Entry 2VOE (X-ray diffraction, 2.60 A resolution); this record covers chains A and D of the 6 polymer chains in the assembly.

# Chain A (and D)
Molecule: Alanine dehydrogenase
Organism: Mycobacterium tuberculosis
Notes: EC 1.4.1.1; chain D of this document is another copy of the same molecule, construct and numbering; everything in this record applies to it too
UniProtKB: P30234 (DHA_MYCTU); numbering as in UniProt (aligned over 1-371)
Sequence (371 residues; numbered 1 to 371; the number before each row is that of its first residue):
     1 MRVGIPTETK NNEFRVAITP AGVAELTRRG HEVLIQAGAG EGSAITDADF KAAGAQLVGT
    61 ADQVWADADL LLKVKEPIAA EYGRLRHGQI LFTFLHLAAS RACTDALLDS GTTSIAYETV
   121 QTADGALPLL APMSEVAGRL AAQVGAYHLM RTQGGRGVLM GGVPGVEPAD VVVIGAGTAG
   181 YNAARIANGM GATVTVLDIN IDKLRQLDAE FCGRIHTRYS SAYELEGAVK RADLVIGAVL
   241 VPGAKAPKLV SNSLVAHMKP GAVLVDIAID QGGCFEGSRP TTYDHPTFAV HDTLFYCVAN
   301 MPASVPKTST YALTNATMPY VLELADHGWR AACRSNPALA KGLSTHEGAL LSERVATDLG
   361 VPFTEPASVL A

# How chain A and chain D interact
Residue-residue contacts (75; chain A residue first):
  Phe14(A) - Arg151(D)
  Gly42(A) - Arg151(D)
  Glu135(A) - Val163(D)
  Glu135(A) - Pro164(D)
  Val136(A) - Val163(D)
  Arg139(A) - Leu159(D)
  Arg139(A) - Gly161(D)  hydrogen bond (side chain-backbone)
  Arg139(A) - Gly162(D)  hydrogen bond (side chain-backbone)
  Arg139(A) - Val163(D)
  Leu140(A) - Met150(D)  hydrophobic
  Gln143(A) - Ala146(D)
  Gln143(A) - Leu159(D)
  Gln143(A) - Met160(D)
  Val144(A) - Tyr147(D)  hydrophobic
  Ala146(A) - Gln143(D)
  Tyr147(A) - Tyr147(D)  hydrophobic
  Tyr147(A) - His148(D)  hydrogen bond
  His148(A) - Tyr147(D)  hydrogen bond
  Met150(A) - Ser304(D)
  Met150(A) - Val305(D)  hydrophobic
  Arg151(A) - Phe14(D)
  Arg151(A) - Gly42(D)
  Arg151(A) - Ser304(D)  hydrogen bond (backbone-backbone)
  Arg151(A) - Pro306(D)
  Thr152(A) - Tyr283(D)
  Thr152(A) - Ser304(D)
  Arg156(A) - Lys307(D)
  Gly157(A) - Val305(D)
  Gly157(A) - Pro306(D)
  Gly157(A) - Lys307(D)  hydrogen bond (backbone-backbone)
  Gly157(A) - Thr308(D)
  Val158(A) - Val305(D)
  Val158(A) - Lys307(D)
  Val158(A) - Thr308(D)
  Leu159(A) - Arg139(D)
  Leu159(A) - Leu140(D)  hydrophobic
  Leu159(A) - Gln143(D)
  Leu159(A) - Val305(D)
  Leu159(A) - Thr308(D)  hydrogen bond (backbone-side chain)
  Met160(A) - Gln143(D)
  Gly161(A) - Arg139(D)  hydrogen bond (backbone-side chain)
  Gly162(A) - Arg139(D)  hydrogen bond (backbone-side chain)
  Val163(A) - Glu135(D)
  Val163(A) - Val136(D)  hydrophobic
  Val163(A) - Arg139(D)
  Val163(A) - Ala312(D)  hydrophobic
  Pro164(A) - Glu135(D)
  Gly165(A) - Asn315(D)
  Val166(A) - Thr308(D)
  Val166(A) - Tyr311(D)  hydrophobic
  Val166(A) - Ala312(D)
  Val166(A) - Asn315(D)
  Glu167(A) - Lys307(D)  salt bridge
  Ile186(A) - Met190(D)
  Gly189(A) - Gly189(D)
  Met190(A) - Ile186(D)
  Met190(A) - Met190(D)  hydrophobic
  Tyr283(A) - Thr152(D)
  Ser304(A) - Met150(D)
  Ser304(A) - Arg151(D)  hydrogen bond (backbone-backbone)
  Ser304(A) - Thr152(D)
  Val305(A) - Gly157(D)
  Val305(A) - Val158(D)
  Val305(A) - Leu159(D)
  Pro306(A) - Arg151(D)
  Pro306(A) - Gly157(D)
  Lys307(A) - Arg156(D)
  Lys307(A) - Gly157(D)  hydrogen bond (backbone-backbone)
  Thr308(A) - Gly157(D)
  Thr308(A) - Val158(D)
  Thr308(A) - Leu159(D)  hydrogen bond (side chain-backbone)
  Tyr311(A) - Val166(D)  hydrophobic
  Ala312(A) - Val163(D)  hydrophobic
  Ala312(A) - Val166(D)
  Asn315(A) - Gly165(D)
Other interface residues (no listed pair), chain A (40 interface residues in all): Glu41, Ala44
Other interface residues (no listed pair), chain D (38 interface residues in all): Ala44, Val144

# Overview
Chain A and chain D form an interface of 40 and 38 residues respectively, with 12 hydrogen bonds and 1 salt
bridge. Among the polar pairs are Glu167(A)-Lys307(D), Arg139(A)-Gly161(D) and Arg139(A)-Gly162(D).
Both chains are Alanine dehydrogenase (Mycobacterium tuberculosis). Entry 2VOE (Crystal structure of Rv2780
from M. tuberculosis H37Rv) was determined by X-ray diffraction (same publication as 2VOJ).
